9PAF - chains D and E of the 12 polymer chains in the assembly; structure by electron microscopy, 3.82 A resolution.

Chain D (and E):
Name: Vesicle-fusing ATPase
From: Cricetulus griseus
Notes: EC 3.6.4.6; chain E of this document is another copy of the same molecule, construct and numbering; everything in this record applies to it too
Reference sequence: P18708 (NSF_CRIGR); numbering as in UniProt (aligned over 1-744)
Chain sequence (747 residues; numbered -2 to 744; the number before each row is that of its first residue; numbers below 1 keep their minus sign (Gly-2 is residue -2)):
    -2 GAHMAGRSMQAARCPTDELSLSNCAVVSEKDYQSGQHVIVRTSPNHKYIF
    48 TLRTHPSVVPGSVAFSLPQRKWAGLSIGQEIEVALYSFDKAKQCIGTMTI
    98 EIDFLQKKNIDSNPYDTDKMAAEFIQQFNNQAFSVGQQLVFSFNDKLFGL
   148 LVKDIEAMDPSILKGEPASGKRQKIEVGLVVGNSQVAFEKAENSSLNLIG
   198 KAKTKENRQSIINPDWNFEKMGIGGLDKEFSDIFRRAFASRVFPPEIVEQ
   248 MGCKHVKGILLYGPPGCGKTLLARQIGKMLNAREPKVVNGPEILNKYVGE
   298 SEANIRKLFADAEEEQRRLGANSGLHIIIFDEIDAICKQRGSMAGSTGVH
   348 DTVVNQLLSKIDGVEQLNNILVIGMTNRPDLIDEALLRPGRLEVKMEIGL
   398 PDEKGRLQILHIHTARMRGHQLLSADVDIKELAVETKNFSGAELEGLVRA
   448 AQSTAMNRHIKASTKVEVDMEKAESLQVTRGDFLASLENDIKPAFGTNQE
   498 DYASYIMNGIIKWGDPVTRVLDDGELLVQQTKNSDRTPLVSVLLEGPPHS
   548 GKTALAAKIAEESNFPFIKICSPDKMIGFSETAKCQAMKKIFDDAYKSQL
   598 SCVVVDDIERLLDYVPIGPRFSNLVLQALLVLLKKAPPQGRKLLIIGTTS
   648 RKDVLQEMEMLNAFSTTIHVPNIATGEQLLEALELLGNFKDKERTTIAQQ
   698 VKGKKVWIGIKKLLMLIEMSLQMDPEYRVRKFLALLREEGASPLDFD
Disordered / not traced: -2 to 205, 741-744 (chain E: -2 to 206, 741-744)
Differences from the reference sequence: expression tag (-2 to 0)
Small-molecule neighbours:
  - ATP (adenosine-5'-triphosphate), molecule 1: Gly219, Ile220, Gly221, Leu223, Pro262, Gly263, Cys264, Gly265, Lys266, Thr267, Leu268, Glu329, Asn374, Ile406, His410, Gly438, Ala439, Glu442
  - ATP, molecule 2: Ala382, Arg385, Arg388
  - ATP, molecule 3: Tyr502, Met504, Asn505, Gly506, Ile507, Ile508, Trp510, Val514, His546, Ser547, Gly548, Lys549, Thr550, Ala551, Asp604, Ile707, Lys708
What the authors report for this chain:
  - post-translational modification sites: Ser207 (citing earlier work)

Interface between chain D and chain E:
Pairs across the interface (60):
  Phe215(D) with Ser460(E)
  Glu216(D) with Ser460(E)
  Arg232(D) with Thr451(E), hydrogen bond; Asn454(E)
  Arg233(D) with Asp487(E), salt bridge
  Val239(D) with Val463(E), hydrophobic
  Phe240(D) with Met453(E), hydrophobic; Ala470(E), hydrophobic
  Pro241(D) with Met467(E), hydrophobic
  Glu246(D) with Arg413(E), hydrogen bond (backbone-side chain)
  Gln247(D) with Arg413(E), hydrogen bond (backbone-side chain); His417(E)
  Met248(D) with Met414(E), hydrophobic; Gln449(E); Leu473(E), hydrophobic
  Gly249(D) with Arg413(E)
  Cys250(D) with Gln449(E)
  Lys251(D) with Glu442(E); Arg446(E), hydrogen bond (backbone-side chain)
  Val253(D) with Arg446(E)
  Val295(D) with Lys293(E)
  Glu297(D) with Lys293(E), salt bridge
  Arg303(D) with Glu289(E)
  Arg337(D) with Arg375(E), hydrogen bond (backbone-side chain)
  Asn352(D) with Ala332(E)
  Gln353(D) with Asn286(E); Pro288(E)
  Ser356(D) with Asn286(E), hydrogen bond; Gly287(E)
  Gly360(D) with Arg271(E), hydrogen bond (backbone-side chain)
  Val361(D) with Arg271(E), hydrogen bond (backbone-side chain); Asn286(E)
  Gln363(D) with Arg271(E)
  Arg385(D) with Gly263(E)
  Pro386(D) with Ala439(E); Glu440(E)
  Glu390(D) with Arg446(E), salt bridge
  Leu523(D) with Met720(E), hydrophobic
  Gln526(D) with Gln719(E), hydrogen bond
  Gln527(D) with Glu715(E), hydrogen bond; Met716(E); Gln719(E)
  Ser531(D) with Glu715(E), hydrogen bond
  Arg533(D) with Asn505(E); Leu711(E)
  Pro535(D) with Met504(E)
  Lys586(D) with Ile574(E)
  Pro616(D) with Arg617(E)
  Phe618(D) with Ile614(E), hydrophobic; Arg617(E), hydrogen bond (backbone-side chain)
  Asn620(D) with Asp610(E), hydrogen bond (side chain-backbone)
  Gln624(D) with Arg607(E), hydrogen bond; Asp610(E), hydrogen bond (side chain-backbone); Tyr611(E)
  Val628(D) with Ile574(E), hydrophobic
  Lys632(D) with Asp571(E), hydrogen bond (side chain-backbone); Ile574(E)
  Glu654(D) with Pro613(E); Ile614(E)
  Asn659(D) with His546(E)
Interface residues without a listed pair, chain D (67 interface residues in all): Ile209, Pro211, Trp213, Asn214, Phe231, Ser237, Ile244, Val245, Tyr294, Gly296, Thr349, Leu355, Lys357, Ala382, Gly387, Thr534, Cys582, Arg617, Leu621, Leu623, Leu627, Leu629, Met655, Glu656, Ser662
Interface residues without a listed pair, chain E (63 interface residues in all): Pro262, Thr267, Val284, Leu291, Asn292, Asp328, Glu329, Asp331, Asn374, Leu419, Ser450, Ile457, Thr461, Lys462, Gly575, Phe576, Val612, Leu683, Asn685, Lys709, Met712

Overview:
The interface between chain D and chain E involves 67 residues on one side and 63 on the other; the contacts
include 16 hydrogen bonds and 3 salt bridges. Polar contacts include Arg233(D)-Asp487(E), Glu297(D)-Lys293(E)
and Glu390(D)-Arg446(E). Ligands of chain D: 3 copies of ATP. From the paper: a modification site at
Ser207(D).
Chain D and chain E are both Vesicle-fusing ATPase (Cricetulus griseus); the structure, 21bin20S complex
(NSF-alphaSNAP-2:1 syntaxin-1a:SNAP-25), non-hydrolyzing, class 6, was determined by electron microscopy
together with 9OJR, 9OJU, 9OJZ, 9OK3, 9OK5, 9OKC and 17 further entries from the same study.
